8QJZ - chain A; structure by X-ray diffraction, 1.35 A resolution.

== Chain A ==
Name: UDP-2,3-diacylglucosamine hydrolase
Organism: Escherichia coli
Reference sequence: A0A066QL39 (A0A066QL39_ECOLX); aligned to UniProt positions 1-240 over residues 1-240 (the alignment contains insertions or deletions, so no single offset holds)
Sequence (247 residues; row label = number of the first residue in the row):
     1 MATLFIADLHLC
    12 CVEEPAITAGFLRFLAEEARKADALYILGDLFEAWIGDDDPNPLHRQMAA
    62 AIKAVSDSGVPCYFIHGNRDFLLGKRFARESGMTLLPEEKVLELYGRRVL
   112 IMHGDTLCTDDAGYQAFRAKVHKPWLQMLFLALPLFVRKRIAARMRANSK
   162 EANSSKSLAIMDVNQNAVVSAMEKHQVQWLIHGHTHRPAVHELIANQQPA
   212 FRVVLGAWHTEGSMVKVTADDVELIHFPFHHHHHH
Not modelled in the structure: 1, 241-246
Modified / non-standard residues: Cys-12 (cysteinesulfonic acid; OCS)
Differences from the reference sequence: conflict Glu-28 (Gly in A0A066QL39); expression tag (241-246)
Metal / ion sites: Mn2+ site 1: Asp-8, His-10, Asp-41, His-197; Mn2+ site 2: Asp-41, Asn-79, His-114, His-195
Residues lining bound ligands: LP5 ((R)-((2R,3S,4R,5R,6R)-3-hydroxy-2-(hydroxymethyl)-5-((R)-3-hydroxytetradecanamido)-6-(phosphonooxy)tetrahydro-2H-pyran-4-yl) 3-hydroxytetradecanoate): Ala-45, Trp-46, Ile-47, Asn-79, Arg-80, Phe-82, Leu-83, Asp-122, Gly-124, Tyr-125, Phe-128, Val-132, Leu-137, Gln-138, Phe-141, Ile-152, Ala-153, Arg-155, Met-156, Arg-157, Asn-159, Ser-160, Lys-161, Ala-163, Asn-164, Lys-167, Met-172, His-195

== Overview ==
Chain A binds compound LP5. Asp-8, His-10, Asp-41 and His-197 coordinate Mn2+ site 1. Asp-41, Asn-79, His-114
and His-195 form the Mn2+ site 2.
Chain A is UDP-2,3-diacylglucosamine hydrolase (Escherichia coli); the structure, Crystal structure of E. coli
LpxH in complex with lipid X, was determined by X-ray diffraction (same publication as 8QK2, 8QK5, 8QK9 and
8QKA).
